Entry 7PG2 (electron microscopy, 6.70 A resolution (low resolution: residue-level contacts below are approximate; hydrogen-bond / salt-bridge calls are withheld)); this record covers chains B and F of the 8 polymer chains in the assembly.

[Chain B]
Molecule: Isoform Short of Insulin receptor
From: Homo sapiens
Notes: EC 2.7.10.1
UniProt: P06213 (INSR_HUMAN), isoform P06213-2; residues -26 to 1343 here correspond to UniProt positions 1-1370 (UniProt number = residue number + 27)
Amino-acid sequence (1382 residues; numbered -26 to 1355; the number before each row is that of its first residue; numbers below 1 keep their minus sign (Met-26 is residue -26)):
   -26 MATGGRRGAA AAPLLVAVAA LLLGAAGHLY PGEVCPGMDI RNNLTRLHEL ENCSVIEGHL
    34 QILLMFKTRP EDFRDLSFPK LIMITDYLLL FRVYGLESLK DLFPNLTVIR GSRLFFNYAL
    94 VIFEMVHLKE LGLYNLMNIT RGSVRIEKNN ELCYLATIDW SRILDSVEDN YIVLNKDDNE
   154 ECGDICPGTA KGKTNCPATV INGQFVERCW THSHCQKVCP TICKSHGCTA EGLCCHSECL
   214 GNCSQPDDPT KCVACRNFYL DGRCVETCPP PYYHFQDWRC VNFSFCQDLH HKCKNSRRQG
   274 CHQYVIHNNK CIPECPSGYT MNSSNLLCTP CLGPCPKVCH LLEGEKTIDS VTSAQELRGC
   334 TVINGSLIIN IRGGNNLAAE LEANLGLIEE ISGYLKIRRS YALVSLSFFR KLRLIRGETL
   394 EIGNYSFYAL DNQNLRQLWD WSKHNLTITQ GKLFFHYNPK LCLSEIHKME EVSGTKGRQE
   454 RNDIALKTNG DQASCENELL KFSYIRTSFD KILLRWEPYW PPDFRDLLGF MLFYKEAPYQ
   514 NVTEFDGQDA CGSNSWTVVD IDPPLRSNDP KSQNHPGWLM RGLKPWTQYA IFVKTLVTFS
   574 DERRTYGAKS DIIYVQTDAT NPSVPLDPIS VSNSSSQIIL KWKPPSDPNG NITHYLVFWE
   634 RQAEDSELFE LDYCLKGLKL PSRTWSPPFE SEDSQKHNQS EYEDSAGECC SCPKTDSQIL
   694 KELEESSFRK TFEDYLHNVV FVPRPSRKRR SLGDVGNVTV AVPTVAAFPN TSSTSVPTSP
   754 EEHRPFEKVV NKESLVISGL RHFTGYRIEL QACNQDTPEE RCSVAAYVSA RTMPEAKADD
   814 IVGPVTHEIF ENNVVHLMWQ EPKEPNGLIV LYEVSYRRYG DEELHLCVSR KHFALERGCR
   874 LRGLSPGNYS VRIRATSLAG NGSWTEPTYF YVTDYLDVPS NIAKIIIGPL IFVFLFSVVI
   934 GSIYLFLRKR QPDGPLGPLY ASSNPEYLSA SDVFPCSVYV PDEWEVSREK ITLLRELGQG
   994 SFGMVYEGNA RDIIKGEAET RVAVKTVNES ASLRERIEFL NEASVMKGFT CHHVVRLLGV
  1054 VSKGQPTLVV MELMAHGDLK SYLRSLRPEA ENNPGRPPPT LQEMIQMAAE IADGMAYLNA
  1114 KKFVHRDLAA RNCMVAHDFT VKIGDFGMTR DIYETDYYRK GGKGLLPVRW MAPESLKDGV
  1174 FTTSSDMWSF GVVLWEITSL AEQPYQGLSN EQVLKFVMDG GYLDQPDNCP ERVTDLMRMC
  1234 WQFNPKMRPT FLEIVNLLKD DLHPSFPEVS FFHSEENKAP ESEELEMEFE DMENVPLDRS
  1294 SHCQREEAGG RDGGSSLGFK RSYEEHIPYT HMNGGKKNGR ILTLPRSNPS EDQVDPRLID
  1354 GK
Disordered / not traced: -26 to 0, 163-167, 173-176, 268-273, 540-545, 648-674, 719-755, 908-1355
Disulfides: Cys8-Cys26, Cys126-Cys155, Cys159-Cys182, Cys169-Cys188, Cys192-Cys201, Cys196-Cys207, Cys208-Cys216, Cys212-Cys225, Cys228-Cys237, Cys241-Cys253, Cys259-Cys284, Cys266-Cys274, Cys288-Cys301, Cys304-Cys308, Cys312-Cys333, Cys435-Cys468, Cys647-Cys860, Cys682-Cys685, Cys786-Cys795
Construct notes: expression tag (1344-1355)
UniProt features mapped onto this chain:
  - region: Glu706 to Phe714 (Insulin-binding), Tyr972 (Important for interaction with IRS1, SHC1 and STAT5B)
  - site: Phe39 (Insulin-binding)
  - modified residue: Ser373 (Phosphoserine), Tyr374 (Phosphotyrosine), Ser380 (Phosphoserine), Tyr972 (Phosphotyrosine)
  - glycosylation (N-linked (GlcNAc...) asparagine): Asn16, Asn25, Asn78, Asn111, Asn215, Asn255, Asn295, Asn337, Asn397, Asn418, Asn514, Asn606, Asn624, Asn671

[Chain F]
Molecule: Insulin
From: Homo sapiens
UniProt: P01308 (INS_HUMAN); residues 1-30 here correspond to UniProt positions 25-54 (UniProt number = residue number + 24)
Amino-acid sequence (30 residues; each row starts with the number of its first residue):
     1 FVNQHLCGSH LVEALYLVCG ERGFFYTPKT
Disordered / not traced: 1-3, 27-30

[Interface between chain B and chain F]
Residue-residue contacts - 14 pairs, chain B then chain F:
  Leu37(B) with Phe25(F)
  Met38(B) with Phe25(F)
  Phe39(B) with Phe25(F)
  Phe64(B) with Tyr26(F)
  Arg65(B) with Phe24(F); Phe25(F)
  Tyr67(B) with Phe24(F); Phe25(F)
  Phe96(B) with Gly8(F); Tyr26(F)
  Glu97(B) with Val12(F); Tyr26(F)
  Lys121(B) with Ser9(F); Val12(F)
Other interface residues (no listed pair), chain B (10 interface residues in all): Thr325
Other interface residues (no listed pair), chain F (7 interface residues in all): His5

[In short]
10 residues of chain B face 7 of chain F across their interface.
Here chain B is Isoform Short of Insulin receptor and chain F is Insulin, both from Homo sapiens. Entry 7PG2
(Low resolution Cryo-EM structure of full-length insulin receptor bound to 3 insulin, conf 1) was determined
by electron microscopy (same publication as 7PG0, 7PG3 and 7PG4).
